Entry 5ZIL (X-ray diffraction, 1.29 A resolution); this record covers chain A.

[Chain A]
Protein: Bacteriorhodopsin
Source organism: Halobacterium salinarum (strain ATCC 700922 / JCM 11081 / NRC-1)
UniProt: P02945 (BACR_HALSA); residues 5-233 here correspond to UniProt positions 18-246 (UniProt number = residue number + 13)
Sequence (229 residues; numbered 5 to 233; the number before each row is that of its first residue):
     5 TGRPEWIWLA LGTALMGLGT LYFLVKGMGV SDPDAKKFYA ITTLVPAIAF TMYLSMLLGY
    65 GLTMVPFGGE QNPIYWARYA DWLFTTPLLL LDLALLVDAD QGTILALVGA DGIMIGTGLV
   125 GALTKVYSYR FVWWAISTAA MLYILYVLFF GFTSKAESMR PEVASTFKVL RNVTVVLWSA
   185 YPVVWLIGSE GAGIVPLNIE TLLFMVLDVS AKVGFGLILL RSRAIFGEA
Glycans and other covalent adducts: retinal (RET) linked to K216
Ligand contacts:
  - 2,3-di-phytanyl-glycerol (L2P), molecule 1: T5, A14, T17, A18, G21, L22, L25, F54, L58, L61, L62, Y133, V136, A139, I140, A143
  - 2,3-di-phytanyl-glycerol (L2P), molecule 2: M20, G21, T24, L25, L28, G31, M32, V34, K40, Y43, A44, T47, L48, A51, F54, T55, A110, A114, I117, I140, A143, A144, Y147, Y150
  - 2,3-di-phytanyl-glycerol (L2P), molecule 3: L48, I52, T55, M56, Y64, W80, Y83, A84, L87, F88, L92, L109, G113, G116, I117, I119, G120, T121, L123, V124, L127
  - 2,3-di-phytanyl-glycerol (L2P), molecule 4: W138, T142, M145, L146, L149, F153, F154, V179, S183, P186, V187
  - retinal (RET): Y83, W86, T89, T90, L93, M118, I119, G122, W138, S141, T142, M145, W182, Y185, P186, W189, D212, A215
Curated features (UniProtKB/Swiss-Prot):
  - site: D85 (Primary proton acceptor)
  - modified residue: K216 (N6-(retinylidene)lysine)
From the paper describing this entry:
  - binding site for retinal: S141, Y185, D212, K216
  - contacts within the chain: D85-T89 (hydrogen bond), T46-D96 (hydrogen bond), T90-D115 (hydrogen bond), E194-E204
  - conformationally variable residues (order/disorder transition, side-chain flip): L15, T157 to E161, E194, E204, M209

[Summary]
Chain A binds 4 copies of 2,3-di-phytanyl-glycerol. Covalently linked retinal: at K216. The paper reports a
binding site for retinal at S141, Y185 and D212 among others; conformational variability at L15, T157 and E194
among others.
Chain A is Bacteriorhodopsin (Halobacterium salinarum (strain ATCC 700922 / JCM 11081 / NRC-1)); the
structure, Crystal structure of bacteriorhodopsin at 1.29 A resolution, was determined by X-ray diffraction,
deposited together with 5ZIM and 5ZIN.
